PDB entry 6HVS | X-ray diffraction, 3.10 A resolution | chains J and X of the 28 polymer chains in the assembly

[Chain J (and X)]
Molecule: Proteasome subunit beta type-4
Source organism: Saccharomyces cerevisiae S288C
Notes: EC 3.4.25.1; chain X of this document is another copy of the same molecule, construct and numbering; everything in this record applies to it too
UniProtKB: P22141 (PSB4_YEAST); residues 1-198 here = UniProt positions 1-198
Chain sequence (198 residues; row label = number of the first residue in the row):
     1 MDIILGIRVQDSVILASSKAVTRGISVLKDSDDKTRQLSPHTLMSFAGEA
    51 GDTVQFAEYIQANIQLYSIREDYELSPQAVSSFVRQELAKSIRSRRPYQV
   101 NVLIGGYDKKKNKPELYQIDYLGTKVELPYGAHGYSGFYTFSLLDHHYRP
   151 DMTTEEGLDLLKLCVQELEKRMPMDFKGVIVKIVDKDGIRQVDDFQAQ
Unresolved in the structure: 196-198
Curated features (UniProtKB/Swiss-Prot):
  - modified residue: Met-1 (N-acetylmethionine), Ser-76 (Phosphoserine)

[Chain J / chain X interface]
Contacting residue pairs (40):
  Thr-22(J) / Pro-173(X)
  Gly-24(J) / Pro-173(X)
  Ile-25(J) / Tyr-135(X)  hydrophobic
  Ile-25(J) / Tyr-139(X)  hydrogen bond (backbone-side chain)
  Ile-25(J) / Arg-171(X)
  Ile-25(J) / Pro-173(X)
  Ser-26(J) / Tyr-139(X)  hydrogen bond
  Ser-26(J) / Arg-171(X)
  Val-27(J) / Lys-170(X)
  Val-27(J) / Arg-171(X)  hydrogen bond (backbone-backbone)
  Val-27(J) / Met-172(X)
  Val-27(J) / Pro-173(X)  hydrophobic
  Leu-28(J) / Arg-171(X)
  Asp-30(J) / Lys-170(X)  salt bridge
  Tyr-135(J) / Ile-25(X)  hydrophobic
  Tyr-139(J) / Ile-25(X)  hydrogen bond (side chain-backbone)
  Tyr-139(J) / Ser-26(X)  hydrogen bond
  Glu-169(J) / Asp-175(X)
  Glu-169(J) / Lys-177(X)  hydrogen bond (backbone-side chain)
  Lys-170(J) / Val-27(X)
  Lys-170(J) / Asp-30(X)  salt bridge
  Lys-170(J) / Lys-177(X)  hydrogen bond (backbone-side chain)
  Arg-171(J) / Ile-25(X)
  Arg-171(J) / Ser-26(X)
  Arg-171(J) / Val-27(X)  hydrogen bond (backbone-backbone)
  Arg-171(J) / Leu-28(X)
  Met-172(J) / Val-27(X)
  Pro-173(J) / Thr-22(X)
  Pro-173(J) / Gly-24(X)
  Pro-173(J) / Ile-25(X)
  Pro-173(J) / Val-27(X)  hydrophobic
  Pro-173(J) / Met-174(X)
  Pro-173(J) / Asp-175(X)  hydrogen bond (backbone-backbone)
  Met-174(J) / Pro-173(X)
  Met-174(J) / Met-174(X)  hydrophobic
  Asp-175(J) / Glu-169(X)
  Asp-175(J) / Pro-173(X)  hydrogen bond (backbone-backbone)
  Asp-175(J) / Asp-175(X)
  Lys-177(J) / Glu-169(X)  hydrogen bond (side chain-backbone)
  Lys-177(J) / Lys-170(X)  hydrogen bond (side chain-backbone)
Interface residues without a listed pair, chain J (18 interface residues in all): Phe-138
Interface residues without a listed pair, chain X (18 interface residues in all): Phe-138

[Summary]
Chain J and chain X each contribute 18 residues to their interface, with 12 hydrogen bonds and 2 salt bridges.
Polar contacts include Asp-30(J)/Lys-170(X), Ile-25(J)/Tyr-139(X) and Ser-26(J)/Tyr-139(X).
Chain J and chain X are both Proteasome subunit beta type-4 (Saccharomyces cerevisiae S288C); the structure,
Yeast 20S proteasome with human beta2i (1-53) in complex with 18, was determined by X-ray diffraction,
deposited together with 6HTB, 6HTC, 6HTD, 6HTP, 6HTR, 6HUB and 30 further entries.
